PDB entry 5NF6 | X-ray diffraction, 2.55 A resolution | chain A

Chain A:
Name: Glutamate receptor ionotropic, kainate 3
Source organism: Rattus norvegicus
UniProtKB: P42264 (GRIK3_RAT), isoform P42264-2; the construct has insertions or renumbered stretches relative to UniProt, so the offset changes along the chain: 2-116 = UniProt 432-546; 119-256 = UniProt 669-806
Chain sequence (258 residues; each row starts with the number of its first residue; numbers below 1 keep their minus sign (Gly-1 is residue -1)):
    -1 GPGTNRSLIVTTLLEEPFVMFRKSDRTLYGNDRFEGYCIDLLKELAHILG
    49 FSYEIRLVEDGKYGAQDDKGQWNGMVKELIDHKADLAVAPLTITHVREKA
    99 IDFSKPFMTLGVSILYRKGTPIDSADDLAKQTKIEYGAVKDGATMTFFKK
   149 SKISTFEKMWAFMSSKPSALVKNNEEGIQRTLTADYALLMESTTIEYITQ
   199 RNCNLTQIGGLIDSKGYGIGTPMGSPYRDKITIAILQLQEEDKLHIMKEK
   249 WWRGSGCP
Unresolved in the structure: -1 to 2
Cystine bridges: Cys201-Cys255
Sequence notes: cloning artifact (-1 to 1); linker (117-118)
Bound ions: Zn2+ site 1 near His45 (its only coordinating residue here); Zn2+ site 2: His80 (shared with 2 residues of chain B); Zn2+ site 3: His93, Glu96 (shared with 2 residues of chain B); Zn2+ site 4: Glu194, His243, Lys246, Glu247
Residues lining bound ligands: CIP-AS (8VN; (3AS,4S,6AR)-4,5,6,6A-tetrahydro-3AH-pyrrolo[3,4-d][1,2]oxazole-3,4-dicarboxylic acid): Glu13, Tyr61, Pro88, Leu89, Thr90, Arg95, Gly140, Ala141, Thr142, Asn172, Met188, Glu189, Tyr215
Curated features (UniProtKB/Swiss-Prot):
  - binding site (L-glutamate): Pro88, Thr90, Arg95, Ala141, Thr142, Glu189
  - glycosylation (N-linked (GlcNAc...) asparagine): Asn3, Asn202

Overview:
Ligands of chain A: CIP-AS. The Zn2+ site 3 is built by His93 and Glu96. Glu194, His243, Lys246 and Glu247
form the Zn2+ site 4. From UniProt: 6 L-glutamate-binding residues.
Chain A is Glutamate receptor ionotropic, kainate 3 (Rattus norvegicus); the structure, Structure of GluK3
ligand-binding domain (S1S2) in complex with CIP-AS at 2.55 A resolution, was determined by X-ray diffraction,
deposited together with 5NEB, 5NF5, 5NG9, 5NIH and 5O4F.
